1THN - chains C and D of the 4 polymer chains in the assembly; structure by X-ray diffraction, 2.50 A resolution.

Chain C:
Name: Anti-sigma F factor
Source organism: Geobacillus stearothermophilus
Notes: EC 2.7.1.37
Reference sequence: O32727 (SP2AB_BACST); residues 1-136 here = UniProt positions 1-136
Amino-acid sequence (145 residues; numbered 1 to 145; the number before each row is that of its first residue):
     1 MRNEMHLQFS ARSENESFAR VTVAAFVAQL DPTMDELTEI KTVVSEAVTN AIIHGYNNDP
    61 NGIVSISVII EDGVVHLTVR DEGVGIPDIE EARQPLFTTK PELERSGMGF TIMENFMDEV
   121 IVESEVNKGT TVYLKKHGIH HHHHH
Disordered / not traced: 1, 138-145
Sequence notes: insertion (137-145)
Ligand contacts:
  - ADP (adenosine-5'-diphosphate): Asn50, Ala51, His54, Gly55, Asp81, Gly85, Ile86, Ala92, Phe97, Thr98, Thr99, Lys100, Arg105, Ser106, Gly107, Met108, Gly109, Phe110, Thr130
  - dimethylformamide (DMF): Glu14, Asn15, Phe18

Chain D:
Name: Anti-sigma F factor antagonist
Source organism: Geobacillus stearothermophilus
Reference sequence: O32726 (SP2AA_BACST); residues 1-116 here = UniProt positions 1-116
Amino-acid sequence (116 residues; each row starts with the number of its first residue):
     1 MSLAIDLEVK QDVLIVRLSG ELDHHTAEEL REQVTDVLEN RAIRHIVLNL GQLTFMDSSG
    61 LGVILGRYKQ IKNVGGQMVV CAVSPAVKRL FDMSGLFKII RVEADEQFAL QALGVA
Disordered / not traced: 1
Swiss-Prot annotation at these positions:
  - modified residue: Ser58 (Phosphoserine)

How chain C and chain D interact:
Pairs across the interface (34; chain C residue first):
  Ser13(C) - His25(D)  hydrogen bond
  Glu14(C) - His25(D)
  Glu16(C) - His24(D)  salt bridge
  Glu16(C) - His25(D)  hydrogen bond (side chain-backbone)
  Ser17(C) - Glu21(D)  hydrogen bond
  Arg20(C) - Glu21(D)  salt bridge
  Arg20(C) - Asp23(D)  salt bridge
  Arg20(C) - Phe55(D)
  Glu39(C) - Arg89(D)  salt bridge
  Ser45(C) - Phe55(D)
  Ser45(C) - Asp57(D)  hydrogen bond
  Glu46(C) - Asp57(D)
  Glu46(C) - Ser58(D)  hydrogen bond (side chain-backbone)
  Thr49(C) - His24(D)
  Thr49(C) - Ser59(D)
  Ile53(C) - His24(D)
  Glu104(C) - Arg31(D)
  Glu104(C) - Gly62(D)
  Glu104(C) - Gly66(D)
  Glu104(C) - Arg67(D)  salt bridge
  Arg105(C) - Ser59(D)  hydrogen bond
  Ser106(C) - Ser58(D)  hydrogen bond
  Met108(C) - Ser58(D)
  Met108(C) - Leu61(D)  hydrophobic
  Met108(C) - Ser94(D)
  Gly109(C) - Ser58(D)
  Ile112(C) - Ser58(D)
  Ile112(C) - Leu90(D)  hydrophobic
  Ile112(C) - Met93(D)  hydrophobic
  Asn115(C) - Arg89(D)  hydrogen bond (backbone-side chain)
  Asn115(C) - Met93(D)
  Phe116(C) - Arg89(D)
  Phe116(C) - Leu90(D)  hydrophobic
  Phe116(C) - Met93(D)  hydrophobic
Also at the interface, not in a pair above, chain C (23 interface residues in all): Thr38, Lys41, Thr42, Asn58, Thr111
Also at the interface, not in a pair above, chain D (20 interface residues in all): Met56, Val63, Ala86

In short:
Chain C and chain D form an interface of 23 and 20 residues respectively; the contacts include 8 hydrogen
bonds and 5 salt bridges. Polar contacts include Glu16(C)-His24(D), Arg20(C)-Glu21(D) and Arg20(C)-Asp23(D).
Chain C binds dimethylformamide and ADP.
Here chain C is Anti-sigma F factor and chain D is Anti-sigma F factor antagonist, both from Geobacillus
stearothermophilus. Entry 1THN (Crystal Structures of the ADP and ATP bound forms of the Bacillus Anti-sigma
factor SpoIIAB in ...) was determined by X-ray diffraction, deposited together with 1TH8, 1TID and 1TIL.
